6Q0R - chains B and C of the 5 polymer chains in the assembly; structure by X-ray diffraction, 2.90 A resolution.

[Chain B]
Name: DDB1- and CUL4-associated factor 15
Organism: Homo sapiens
Notes: fragment: N-terminal domain
UniProtKB: Q66K64 (DCA15_HUMAN); residues 34-260 here = UniProt positions 34-260
Amino-acid sequence (276 residues; each row starts with the number of its first residue; numbers below 1 keep their minus sign (Met-15 is residue -15)):
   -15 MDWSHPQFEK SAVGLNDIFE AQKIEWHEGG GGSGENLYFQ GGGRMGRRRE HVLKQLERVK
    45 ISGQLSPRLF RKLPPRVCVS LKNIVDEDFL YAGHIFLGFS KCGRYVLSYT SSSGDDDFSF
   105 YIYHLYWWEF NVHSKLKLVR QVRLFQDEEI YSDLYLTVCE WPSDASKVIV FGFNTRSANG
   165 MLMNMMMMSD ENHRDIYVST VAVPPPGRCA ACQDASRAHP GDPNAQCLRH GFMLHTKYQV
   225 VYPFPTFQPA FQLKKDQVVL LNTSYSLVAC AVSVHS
Unresolved in the structure: -15 to 33, 98-102, 164-170, 203-208, 260
Differences from the reference sequence: initiating methionine (-15); expression tag (-14 to 33)
Curated features (UniProtKB/Swiss-Prot):
  - binding site (Zn(2+)): Cys193, Cys196, Cys211, His214
  - binding site (E7820): Phe231, Ala234, Phe235
  - modified residue: Ser50 (Phosphoserine)
  - mutagenesis: Val90 (V90D: Abolished interaction with DDB1, DDA1 and RBM39 in presence of indisulam), Leu91 (L91P: Abolished interaction with DDB1, DDA1 and RBM39 in presence of indisulam), Trp112 (W112R: Abolished interaction with DDB1, DDA1 and RBM39 in presence of indisulam), Phe129 (F129S/V: Abolished interaction with DDB1, DDA1 and RBM39 in presence of indisulam), Val182 (V182D: Decreased interaction with DDB1, DDA1 and RBM39 in presence of indisulam), Cys196 (C196Y: Decreased interaction with DDB1, DDA1 and RBM39 in presence of indisulam), Gln232 (Q232R: Decreased interaction with RBM39 in presence of indisulam, without affecting interaction with DDA1 and DDB1), Leu244 (L244P: Decreased interaction with DDB1, DDA1 and RBM39 in presence of indisulam)
Metal / ion sites: Zn2+: Cys193, Cys196, Cys211, His214
Ligand contacts:
  - O6M (3-cyano-N-(3-cyano-4-methyl-1H-indol-7-yl)benzene-1-sulfonamide): Thr230, Phe231, Gln232, Pro233, Ala234, Phe235
  - oxamic acid (OXM): Ile180, Tyr222, Val224, Pro229, Thr230, Phe231, Gln236, Leu244, Leu245, Asn246
What the authors report for this chain:
  - binding site for O6M: Phe231, Ala234, Phe235

[Chain C]
Name: DDB1- and CUL4-associated factor 15
Organism: Homo sapiens
Notes: fragment: C-terminal domain
UniProtKB: Q66K64 (DCA15_HUMAN); residues 383-600 here = UniProt positions 383-600
Amino-acid sequence (263 residues; numbered 338 to 600; the number before each row is that of its first residue):
   338 MDWSHPQFEK SAVGLNDIFE AQKIEWHEGG GGSGENLYFQ GGGRMEPGYV NYTKLYYVLE
   398 SGEGTEPEDE LEDDKISLPF VVTDLRGRNL RPMRERTAVQ GQYLTVEQLT LDFEYVINEV
   458 IRHDATWGHQ FCSFSDYDIV ILEVCPETNQ VLINIGLLLL AFPSPTEEGQ LRPKTYHTSL
   518 KVAWDLNTGI FETVSVGDLT EVKGQTSGSV WSSYRKSCVD MVMKWLVPES SGRYVNRMTN
   578 EALHKGCSLK VLADSERYTW IVL
Unresolved in the structure: 338-382, 397-413, 433-439, 504-507, 579-585
Differences from the reference sequence: initiating methionine (338); expression tag (339-382)
Curated features (UniProtKB/Swiss-Prot):
  - mutagenesis: Leu392 (L392P: Decreased interaction with DDA1 and RBM39 in presence of indisulam), Thr420 (T420P: Decreased interaction with DDA1 and RBM39 in presence of indisulam), Glu444 (E444K: Decreased interaction with DDA1 and RBM39 in presence of indisulam), Val453 (V453D: Decreased interaction with DDA1 and RBM39 in presence of indisulam), Asp475 (D475H/N/V: Decreased interaction with RBM39 in presence of indisulam, without affecting interaction with DDA1 and DDB1)
Ligand contacts: O6M (3-cyano-N-(3-cyano-4-methyl-1H-indol-7-yl)benzene-1-sulfonamide): Val477, Arg552, Cys555, Val556, Val559
What the authors report for this chain:
  - binding site for O6M: Val477, Val556

[How chain B and chain C interact]
Pairs across the interface - 148 pairs, chain B then chain C:
  Pro51(B) with Tyr595(C), hydrogen bond (backbone-side chain)
  Phe54(B) with Tyr595(C), hydrogen bond (backbone-side chain)
  Arg55(B) with Tyr595(C), hydrogen bond (backbone-side chain)
  Pro59(B) with Tyr595(C); Trp597(C), hydrophobic
  Arg60(B) with Tyr595(C), hydrogen bond (backbone-backbone)
  Val61(B) with Tyr595(C), hydrogen bond (backbone-backbone); Thr596(C); Trp597(C), hydrogen bond (backbone-backbone)
  Cys62(B) with Trp597(C)
  Val63(B) with Trp597(C), hydrogen bond (backbone-backbone); Ile598(C); Val599(C), hydrogen bond (backbone-backbone)
  Ser64(B) with Val599(C)
  Leu65(B) with Ile598(C), hydrophobic; Val599(C), hydrogen bond (backbone-backbone); Leu600(C), hydrophobic
  Ile79(B) with Asn577(C)
  Phe80(B) with Asn577(C), hydrogen bond (backbone-side chain); Leu589(C), hydrophobic
  Leu81(B) with Met575(C); Thr576(C); Leu589(C)
  Gly82(B) with Met575(C); Leu589(C)
  Phe83(B) with Asn573(C), hydrogen bond (backbone-side chain); Met575(C); Leu589(C); Ala590(C); Asp591(C); Ile598(C), hydrophobic
  Lys85(B) with Asn573(C); Glu593(C); Arg594(C)
  Gly87(B) with Asp591(C); Arg594(C)
  Leu91(B) with Met575(C), hydrophobic
  Tyr93(B) with Asn577(C)
  Phe114(B) with Thr596(C); Ile598(C), hydrophobic
  Arg124(B) with Leu422(C)
  Val126(B) with Leu422(C), hydrophobic
  Gln130(B) with Gly424(C)
  Leu140(B) with Thr576(C), hydrogen bond (backbone-side chain)
  Thr141(B) with Arg574(C); Met575(C); Thr576(C)
  Val142(B) with Asn573(C); Arg574(C); Met575(C), hydrogen bond (backbone-backbone)
  Cys143(B) with Asn573(C)
  Glu144(B) with Val572(C); Asn573(C), hydrogen bond
  Pro146(B) with Gly569(C); Arg570(C); Tyr571(C); Val572(C), hydrophobic
  Ser147(B) with Arg570(C), hydrogen bond
  Ala202(B) with Arg423(C)
  Ala209(B) with Arg423(C)
  Gln210(B) with Leu422(C)
  Leu212(B) with Tyr394(C); Val395(C), hydrophobic; Leu427(C), hydrophobic; Tyr440(C); Leu441(C)
  Gly215(B) with Leu422(C)
  Phe216(B) with Thr420(C); Leu441(C), hydrophobic
  Met217(B) with Val419(C); Thr420(C), hydrogen bond (backbone-backbone); Asp421(C)
  Leu218(B) with Phe417(C), hydrophobic; Val443(C), hydrophobic
  His219(B) with Pro416(C); Phe417(C); Val418(C), hydrogen bond (backbone-backbone); Thr420(C)
  Thr220(B) with Leu415(C); Pro416(C), hydrogen bond (side chain-backbone); Phe417(C)
  Tyr222(B) with Leu415(C), hydrophobic
  Tyr226(B) with Asp473(C); Ser544(C); Gly545(C), hydrogen bond (side chain-backbone); Trp548(C)
  Pro227(B) with Tyr474(C); Asp475(C); Trp548(C); Arg552(C)
  Phe228(B) with Arg552(C), hydrogen bond (backbone-side chain)
  Thr230(B) with Val477(C); Arg552(C)
  Gln232(B) with Val477(C); Ile478(C), hydrogen bond (side chain-backbone)
  Pro233(B) with Val572(C)
  Ala234(B) with Val572(C)
  Phe235(B) with Ile478(C); Leu479(C); Glu480(C); Val481(C); Val559(C), hydrophobic
  Leu237(B) with Val572(C)
  Lys238(B) with Glu480(C); Val481(C); Pro483(C); Arg570(C), hydrogen bond (backbone-side chain)
  Lys239(B) with Pro483(C), hydrogen bond (side chain-backbone); Asn486(C), hydrogen bond
  Asp240(B) with Arg570(C), salt bridge
  Leu244(B) with Val481(C), hydrophobic; Val488(C), hydrophobic
  Asn246(B) with Phe450(C); Ile476(C), hydrogen bond (side chain-backbone)
  Ser248(B) with Phe450(C); Tyr474(C)
  Tyr249(B) with Asp449(C); Phe450(C), hydrogen bond (backbone-backbone); Tyr474(C)
  Ser250(B) with Leu448(C); Phe450(C)
  Leu251(B) with Leu446(C); Thr447(C); Leu448(C), hydrogen bond (backbone-backbone); Phe450(C); Trp521(C), hydrophobic
  Val252(B) with Leu415(C), hydrophobic; Gln445(C); Leu446(C); Thr447(C)
  Ala253(B) with Glu444(C); Gln445(C); Leu446(C), hydrogen bond (backbone-backbone); Leu523(C), hydrophobic
  Cys254(B) with Phe417(C), hydrophobic; Glu444(C); Gln445(C)
  Ala255(B) with Thr442(C); Val443(C); Glu444(C), hydrogen bond (backbone-backbone)
  Val256(B) with Thr442(C)
  Ser257(B) with Tyr440(C); Leu441(C); Thr442(C), hydrogen bond (backbone-backbone)
  Val258(B) with Tyr440(C); Leu441(C), hydrophobic
  His259(B) with Tyr440(C), hydrogen bond (backbone-backbone); Thr442(C), hydrogen bond
Also at the interface, not in a pair above, chain B (80 interface residues in all): Leu57, Pro58, Ile68, Ser84, Cys86, Val90, Trp145, Lys221, Pro229, Phe231, Gln236, Leu245, Thr247
Also at the interface, not in a pair above, chain C (66 interface residues in all): Glu451, Ile490, Glu566

[In short]
The interface between chain B and chain C involves 80 residues on one side and 66 on the other; the contacts
include 32 hydrogen bonds and 1 salt bridge. Polar pairs include Asp240(B)-Arg570(C), Pro51(B)-Tyr595(C) and
Phe54(B)-Tyr595(C). The paper reports a binding site for O6M at Phe231(B), Ala234(B) and Val477(C) among
others.
Here chain B is DDB1- and CUL4-associated factor 15 and chain C is DDB1- and CUL4-associated factor 15, both
from Homo sapiens. Entry 6Q0R (Structure of DDB1-DDA1-DCAF15 complex bound to E7820 and RBM39) was determined
by X-ray diffraction (same publication as 6Q0V and 6Q0W).
